Entry 9D4S (X-ray diffraction, 2.77 A resolution); this record covers chains B and P of the 4 polymer chains in the assembly.

# Chain B
Molecule: Group II intron-like 4 reverse transcriptase
Chain sequence (408 residues; each row starts with the number of its first residue):
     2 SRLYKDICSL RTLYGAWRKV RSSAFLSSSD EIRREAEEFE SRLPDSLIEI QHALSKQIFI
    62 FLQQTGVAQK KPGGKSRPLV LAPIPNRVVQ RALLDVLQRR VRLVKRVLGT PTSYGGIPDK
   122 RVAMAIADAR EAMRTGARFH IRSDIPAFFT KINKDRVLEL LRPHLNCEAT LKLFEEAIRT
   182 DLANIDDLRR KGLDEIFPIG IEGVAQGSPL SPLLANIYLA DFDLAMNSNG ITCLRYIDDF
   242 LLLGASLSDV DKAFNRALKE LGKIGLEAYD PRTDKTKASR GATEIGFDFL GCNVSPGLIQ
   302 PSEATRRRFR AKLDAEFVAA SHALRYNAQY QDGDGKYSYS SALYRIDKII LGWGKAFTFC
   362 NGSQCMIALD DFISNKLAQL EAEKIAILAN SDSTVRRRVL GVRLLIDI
Not modelled in the structure: 73
From the paper describing this entry:
  - binding site for the 18-nt DNA strand: Ser-24, Ser-28, Ser-29, Arg-78, Tyr-237, Ile-238, Thr-306, Arg-309, Lys-313
  - catalytic residues: Asp-239
  - binding site for 2'-deoxycytidine-5'-triphosphate: Lys-72, Lys-76, Phe-150
  - mutagenesis - S28G/S29G/S30G: decreased catalytic activity
  - mutagenesis - R34A/R35A, R35A, R35A/E38A: decreased catalytic activity on MMEJ
  - mutagenesis - D31A/R34A: unchanged catalytic activity on MMEJ

# Chain P
Molecule: 18-nt DNA strand
Sequence (18 nucleotides; row label = number of the first residue in the row):
     1 AAGCGGTTAA CCCAACCX
Not modelled in the structure: 9-13
Modified residues: DDG (2',3'-dideoxy-guanosine-5'-monophosphate) at position 18

# Chain B / chain P interface
Contacting residue pairs (59):
  Lys-20(B) with DG5(P), salt bridge to the phosphate
  Ser-24(B) with DC4(P), hydrogen bond to the phosphate
  Ser-28(B) with DA2(P), sugar contact; DG3(P), hydrogen bond to the phosphate
  Ser-29(B) with DA2(P), sugar contact; DG3(P), phosphate contact
  Ser-30(B) with DA1(P), hydrogen bond to the phosphate; DA2(P), sugar contact
  Asp-31(B) with DA1(P), phosphate contact
  Glu-32(B) with DA1(P), phosphate contact
  Ile-33(B) with DA2(P), phosphate contact; DG3(P), sugar contact
  Val-68(B) with DA2(P), phosphate contact
  Gln-70(B) with DG3(P), base contact
  Lys-71(B) with DA1(P), base contact; DA2(P), base contact
  Leu-80(B) with DG3(P), base contact
  Leu-82(B) with DA2(P), phosphate contact; DG3(P), sugar contact
  Arg-88(B) with DG3(P), phosphate contact; DC4(P), salt bridge to the phosphate
  Arg-92(B) with DG5(P), salt bridge to the phosphate; DG6(P), salt bridge to the phosphate
  Leu-95(B) with DG5(P), sugar contact
  Gln-99(B) with DG6(P), phosphate contact
  Gly-117(B) with DG5(P), base contact; DG6(P), sugar contact
  Ile-118(B) with DG6(P), sugar contact
  Pro-119(B) with DG6(P), phosphate contact; DT7(P), phosphate contact
  Asp-120(B) with DG6(P), hydrogen bond to the phosphate; DT7(P), hydrogen bond to the phosphate
  Lys-121(B) with DG6(P), sugar contact; DT7(P), sugar contact
  Val-123(B) with DC17(P), sugar contact
  Gln-207(B) with DG3(P), base contact
  Gly-208(B) with DG3(P), base contact; DC4(P), sugar contact
  Ser-209(B) with DC4(P), sugar contact
  Pro-210(B) with DC4(P), phosphate contact; DG5(P), phosphate contact
  Pro-213(B) with DG5(P), sugar contact
  Tyr-237(B) with DG5(P), hydrogen bond to the base; DG6(P), base contact; DC17(P), hydrogen bond to the base; DDG_18(P), sugar contact
  Ile-238(B) with DDG_18(P), sugar contact
  Asp-239(B) with DDG_18(P), sugar contact
  Asp-240(B) with DDG_18(P), sugar contact
  Leu-291(B) with DC17(P), phosphate contact
  Gly-292(B) with DDG_18(P), phosphate contact
  Thr-306(B) with DC17(P), hydrogen bond to the phosphate
  Arg-309(B) with DC17(P), salt bridge to the phosphate
  Gly-353(B) with DA15(P), sugar contact
  Trp-354(B) with DA15(P), sugar contact; DC16(P), phosphate contact
  Lys-356(B) with DA14(P), base contact
  Ala-357(B) with DC16(P), sugar contact
  Phe-358(B) with DC16(P), phosphate contact
Also at the interface, not in a pair above, chain B (43 interface residues in all): Arg-78, Arg-122

# Overview
The interface between chain B and chain P involves 43 residues on one side and 12 on the other, with 8
hydrogen bonds and 5 salt bridges. Among the polar pairs are Tyr-237(B)/DG5(P), Tyr-237(B)/DC17(P) and
Ser-24(B)/DC4(P). The paper reports the catalytic residue Asp-239(B); R34A/R35A, R35A and R35A/E38A of chain B
reduce catalytic activity on MMEJ; 5 substitutions were tested in all.
Here chain B is Group II intron-like 4 reverse transcriptase and chain P is an 18-nt DNA strand. Entry 9D4S
(Structure of G2L4 RT in complex with 15 nucleotide snapback substrate) was determined by X-ray diffraction
together with 9D5X from the same study.
